8D3D - chains A and J of the 16 polymer chains in the assembly; structure by electron microscopy, 3.20 A resolution.

Chain A (and J):
Name: von Willebrand factor
Organism: Homo sapiens
Notes: chain J of this document is another copy of the same molecule, construct and numbering; everything in this record applies to it too
Reference sequence: P04275 (VWF_HUMAN); residue numbers follow UniProt; this construct covers 1-741, 743-1464
Chain sequence (1469 residues; each row starts with the number of its first residue; note: 1 number in that range is skipped by the numbering (no residue carries it; nothing is unmodelled there)):
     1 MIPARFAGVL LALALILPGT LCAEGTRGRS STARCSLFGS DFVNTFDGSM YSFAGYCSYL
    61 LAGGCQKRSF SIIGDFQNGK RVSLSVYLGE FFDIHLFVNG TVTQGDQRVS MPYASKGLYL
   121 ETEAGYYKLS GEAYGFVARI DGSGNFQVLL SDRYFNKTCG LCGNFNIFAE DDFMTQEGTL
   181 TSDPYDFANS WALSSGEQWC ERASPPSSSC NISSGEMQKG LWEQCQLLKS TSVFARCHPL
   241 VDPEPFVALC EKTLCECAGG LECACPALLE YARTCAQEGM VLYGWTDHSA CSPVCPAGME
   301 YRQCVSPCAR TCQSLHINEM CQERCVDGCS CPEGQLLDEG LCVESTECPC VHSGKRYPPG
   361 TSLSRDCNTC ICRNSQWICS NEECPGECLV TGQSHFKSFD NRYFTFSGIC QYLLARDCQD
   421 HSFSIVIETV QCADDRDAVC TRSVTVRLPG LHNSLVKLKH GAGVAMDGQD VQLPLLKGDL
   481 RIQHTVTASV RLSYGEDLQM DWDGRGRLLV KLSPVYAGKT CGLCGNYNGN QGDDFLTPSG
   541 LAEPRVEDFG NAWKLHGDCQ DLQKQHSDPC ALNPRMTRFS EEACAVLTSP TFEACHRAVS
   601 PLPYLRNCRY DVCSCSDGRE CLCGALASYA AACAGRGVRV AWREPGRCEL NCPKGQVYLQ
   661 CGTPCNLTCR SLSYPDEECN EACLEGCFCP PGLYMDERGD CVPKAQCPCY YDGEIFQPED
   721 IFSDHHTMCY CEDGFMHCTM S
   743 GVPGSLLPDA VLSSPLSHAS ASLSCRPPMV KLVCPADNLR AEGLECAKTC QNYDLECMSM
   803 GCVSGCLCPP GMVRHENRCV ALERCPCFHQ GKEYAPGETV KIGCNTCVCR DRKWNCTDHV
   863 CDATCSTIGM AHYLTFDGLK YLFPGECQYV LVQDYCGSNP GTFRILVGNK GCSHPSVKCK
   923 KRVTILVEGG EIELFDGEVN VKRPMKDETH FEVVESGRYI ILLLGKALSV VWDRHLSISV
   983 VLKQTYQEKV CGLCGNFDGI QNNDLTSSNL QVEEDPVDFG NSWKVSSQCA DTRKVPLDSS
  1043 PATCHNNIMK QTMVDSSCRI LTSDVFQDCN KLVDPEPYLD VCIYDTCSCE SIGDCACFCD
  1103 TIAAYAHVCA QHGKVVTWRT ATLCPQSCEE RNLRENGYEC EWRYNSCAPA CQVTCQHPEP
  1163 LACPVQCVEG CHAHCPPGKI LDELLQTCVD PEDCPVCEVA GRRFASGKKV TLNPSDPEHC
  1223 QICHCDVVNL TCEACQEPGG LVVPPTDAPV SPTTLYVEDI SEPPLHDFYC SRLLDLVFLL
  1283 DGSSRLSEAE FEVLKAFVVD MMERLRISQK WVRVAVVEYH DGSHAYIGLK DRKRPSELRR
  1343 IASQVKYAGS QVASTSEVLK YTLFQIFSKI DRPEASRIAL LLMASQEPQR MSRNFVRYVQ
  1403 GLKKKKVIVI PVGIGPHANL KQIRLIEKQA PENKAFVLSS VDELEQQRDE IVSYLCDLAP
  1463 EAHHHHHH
Disordered / not traced: 1-30, 211-216, 743-786, 804-808, 1199-1262, 1465-1470
Disulfides: Cys-35/Cys-162, Cys-57/Cys-200, Cys-65/Cys-159, Cys-210/Cys-255, Cys-225/Cys-250, Cys-237/Cys-275, Cys-257/Cys-263, Cys-265/Cys-291, Cys-295/Cys-329, Cys-304/Cys-325, Cys-308/Cys-321, Cys-312/Cys-348, Cys-331/Cys-342, Cys-350/Cys-372, Cys-367/Cys-384, Cys-370/Cys-379, Cys-388/Cys-524, Cys-410/Cys-559, Cys-418/Cys-521, Cys-432/Cys-440, Cys-570/Cys-613, Cys-584/Cys-608, Cys-595/Cys-633, Cys-615/Cys-621, Cys-623/Cys-648, Cys-652/Cys-687, Cys-661/Cys-683, Cys-665/Cys-679, Cys-669/Cys-707, Cys-689/Cys-701, Cys-709/Cys-731, Cys-729/Cys-738, Cys-788/Cys-799, Cys-792/Cys-827, Cys-810/Cys-821, Cys-829/Cys-851, Cys-846/Cys-863, Cys-849/Cys-858, Cys-867/Cys-996, Cys-889/Cys-1031, Cys-898/Cys-993, Cys-914/Cys-921, Cys-1046/Cys-1089, Cys-1060/Cys-1084, Cys-1071/Cys-1111, Cys-1091/Cys-1099, Cys-1101/Cys-1126, Cys-1130/Cys-1173, Cys-1149/Cys-1169, Cys-1153/Cys-1165, Cys-1177/Cys-1190, Cys-1272/Cys-1458
Glycans and other covalent adducts: N-acetylglucosamine (NAG) linked to Asn-99, Asn-156, Asn-666, Asn-857, Asn-1147
Sequence notes: engineered mutation Ala-761 (Ser in P04275), Ser-762 (Lys in P04275), Ala-763 (Arg in P04275); variant Ala-789 (Thr in P04275), Arg-852 (Gln in P04275), Ala-1381 (Thr in P04275); expression tag (1465-1470)
Metal / ion sites: Ca2+ site 1: Asp-47, Asn-164, Asn-166, Phe-168, Asp-171, Asp-172; Ca2+ site 2: Asp-400, Asn-526, Asn-528, Asn-530, Asp-533, Asp-534; Ca2+ site 3: Asp-879, Asn-998, Asp-1000, Ile-1002, Asn-1005, Asp-1006
Curated features (UniProtKB/Swiss-Prot):
  - region: Ser-764 to Glu-787 (Amino-terminal), Arg-826 to Asp-853 (CX)
  - glycosylation: Asn-99 (N-linked (GlcNAc...) asparagine), Asn-156 (N-linked (GlcNAc...) asparagine), Asn-211 (N-linked (GlcNAc...) asparagine), Asn-666 (N-linked (GlcNAc...) asparagine), Asn-857 (N-linked (GlcNAc...) asparagine), Asn-1147 (N-linked (GlcNAc...) asparagine), Asn-1231 (N-linked (GlcNAc...) asparagine), Thr-1248 (O-linked (GalNAc...) threonine), Thr-1255 (O-linked (GalNAc...) threonine), Thr-1256 (O-linked (GalNAc...) threonine), Ser-1263 (O-linked (GalNAc...) serine)
  - natural variant: Arg-273 (R273W: In VWD1 and VWD3), Trp-377 (W377C: In VWD3), Asn-528 (N528S: In VWD2), Gly-550 (G550R: In VWD2), Cys-788 (C788Y: In VWD2), Ala-789 (T789A: this construct carries the variant), Thr-791 (T791M: In VWD2), Arg-816 (R816W: In VWD2), Arg-852 (Q852R: this construct carries the variant), Arg-854 (R854Q: In VWD2), Cys-1060 (C1060R: In VWD2), Cys-1149 (C1149R: In VWD1), 15 further natural variant entries in UniProt
  - mutagenesis: Cys-1149 (C1149R: Reduced secretion and increased intracellular retention. Similar phenotype; when associated with S-1169), Cys-1169 (C1169S: Reduced secretion and increased intracellular retention. Similar phenotype; when associated with R-1149)
From the paper describing this entry:
  - self-association interface (contacts with another copy of this molecule); pairs are residue here / residue on that copy: Arg-202/Tyr-730 (cation-pi contact), Cys-1097/Cys-1097 (disulfide), Cys-1142/Cys-1142 (disulfide), Tyr-87, His-352
  - contacts within the chain: His-395/Asp-611 (salt bridge), His-817/Glu-835 (salt bridge)
  - conformationally variable residues (loop rearrangement): Gly-910 to Lys-923, Glu-1092 to Ala-1098
  - disease-associated variants - L1276P: decreased stability (proposed by the authors, not directly observed)

How chain A and chain J interact:
Pairs across the interface (307):
  Pro-112(A) with Gln-1030(J); Ala-1032(J)
  Ala-114(A) with Glu-888(J); Ala-1032(J), hydrophobic
  Tyr-119(A) with Glu-888(J), hydrogen bond (side chain-backbone); Asn-911(J)
  Glu-121(A) with Gln-1030(J); Cys-1031(J)
  Tyr-134(A) with Lys-920(J)
  Thr-311(A) with Ser-1029(J), hydrogen bond
  Gln-313(A) with Ser-1029(J)
  Ser-314(A) with Ser-1029(J)
  Leu-315(A) with Val-892(J), hydrophobic; Ser-1010(J); Ser-1024(J); Trp-1025(J), hydrophobic; Lys-1026(J)
  Ile-317(A) with Val-892(J), hydrophobic; Arg-906(J); Val-1027(J), hydrophobic
  Glu-319(A) with Arg-906(J), salt bridge
  Met-320(A) with Val-1027(J), hydrophobic
  Val-351(A) with Asn-1011(J), hydrogen bond (backbone-side chain)
  His-352(A) with Gln-1013(J); Val-1014(J); Glu-1015(J), salt bridge
  Ser-353(A) with Glu-1015(J), hydrogen bond (backbone-side chain); Asp-1020(J)
  Arg-365(A) with Gln-1013(J); Val-1014(J)
  Thr-369(A) with His-1322(J), hydrogen bond; Asp-1323(J); Gly-1324(J), hydrogen bond (side chain-backbone)
  Cys-370(A) with Gln-1013(J), hydrogen bond
  Ile-371(A) with His-1322(J); Ala-1350(J)
  Arg-373(A) with Tyr-1349(J); Ala-1350(J), hydrogen bond (side chain-backbone); Gly-1351(J), hydrogen bond (side chain-backbone)
  Ser-375(A) with Asn-1011(J)
  Gln-376(A) with Asn-1011(J); Leu-1012(J); Lys-1348(J)
  Trp-377(A) with Asn-1011(J), hydrogen bond (backbone-backbone); Leu-1012(J); Gln-1013(J)
  Ile-378(A) with His-1322(J); His-1326(J); Tyr-1328(J); Lys-1348(J); Tyr-1349(J)
  Cys-379(A) with Gln-1013(J), hydrogen bond; His-1322(J); His-1326(J), hydrogen bond (backbone-side chain)
  Ser-380(A) with His-1322(J); Gly-1324(J); Ser-1325(J); His-1326(J), hydrogen bond (backbone-backbone)
  Asn-381(A) with Ser-1325(J); His-1326(J); Ala-1327(J), hydrogen bond (side chain-backbone)
  Glu-382(A) with Gly-1324(J); Ser-1325(J), hydrogen bond (side chain-backbone); Glu-1359(J); Tyr-1363(J)
  Glu-383(A) with Gln-1367(J), hydrogen bond (backbone-side chain)
  Asp-400(A) with Asn-1004(J), hydrogen bond (backbone-side chain)
  Ile-409(A) with His-725(J), hydrogen bond (backbone-side chain)
  Cys-410(A) with His-725(J)
  Gln-411(A) with Met-800(J); Ser-801(J), hydrogen bond (side chain-backbone); Met-802(J)
  Leu-413(A) with Leu-797(J), hydrophobic
  Arg-416(A) with Asp-796(J), hydrogen bond (side chain-backbone); Leu-797(J); Glu-798(J), salt bridge
  Gln-419(A) with Lys-1371(J)
  Ser-424(A) with Glu-798(J), hydrogen bond
  Glu-428(A) with Met-802(J)
  Val-430(A) with Phe-722(J), hydrophobic; Ser-723(J)
  Gln-431(A) with Ile-721(J); Phe-722(J); Ser-723(J), hydrogen bond (backbone-backbone)
  Cys-432(A) with Ile-721(J)
  Arg-442(A) with Phe-722(J)
  Thr-445(A) with Ser-801(J)
  Arg-447(A) with Glu-798(J); Cys-799(J), hydrogen bond (side chain-backbone); Ser-801(J), hydrogen bond
  Lys-457(A) with Glu-714(J), salt bridge
  Lys-459(A) with Gly-713(J), hydrogen bond (side chain-backbone); Glu-714(J)
  His-460(A) with Glu-714(J), hydrogen bond (backbone-side chain); Ile-715(J), hydrogen bond (backbone-backbone); Phe-716(J)
  Gly-461(A) with Ile-715(J)
  Gln-469(A) with Val-471(J); Leu-475(J); Lys-477(J), hydrogen bond
  Asp-470(A) with Val-471(J); Gln-472(J), hydrogen bond (backbone-backbone)
  Val-471(A) with Gln-469(J); Asp-470(J); Gln-472(J)
  Gln-472(A) with Asp-470(J), hydrogen bond (backbone-backbone); Val-471(J); Gln-472(J)
  Leu-475(A) with Gln-469(J)
  Lys-477(A) with Gln-469(J)
  Arg-505(A) with Gln-717(J); Asp-720(J), salt bridge
  Pro-514(A) with Gln-1367(J)
  Gly-529(A) with Ile-1002(J); Asn-1004(J)
  Asn-530(A) with Gly-1001(J), hydrogen bond (side chain-backbone); Ile-1002(J); Gln-1003(J), hydrogen bond (side chain-backbone); Asn-1004(J)
  Gln-531(A) with Gln-1003(J); Asn-1004(J), hydrogen bond (backbone-side chain)
  Pro-538(A) with Lys-855(J), hydrogen bond (backbone-side chain)
  Ser-539(A) with Phe-830(J), hydrogen bond (side chain-backbone); Arg-854(J); Lys-855(J); Trp-856(J), hydrogen bond (backbone-backbone)
  Leu-541(A) with His-831(J); Cys-849(J), hydrophobic; Trp-856(J); Cys-858(J), hydrophobic
  Ala-542(A) with His-831(J)
  Glu-543(A) with His-831(J); Gln-832(J), hydrogen bond (side chain-backbone)
  Pro-544(A) with Lys-1073(J); Leu-1074(J)
  Asp-548(A) with Gln-832(J); Gly-833(J)
  Asn-551(A) with Gln-793(J)
  Ala-552(A) with Leu-797(J)
  Trp-553(A) with Leu-797(J), hydrophobic
  Lys-554(A) with Gln-793(J), hydrogen bond; Leu-797(J)
  Leu-555(A) with Asn-794(J), hydrogen bond (backbone-side chain); Leu-797(J), hydrophobic; Glu-798(J)
  His-556(A) with Met-800(J)
  Cys-559(A) with His-725(J)
  Glu-581(A) with Ser-1041(J), hydrogen bond
  Thr-588(A) with Leu-1039(J)
  Glu-593(A) with Lys-1036(J), salt bridge
  His-596(A) with Lys-1036(J)
  Arg-597(A) with Glu-1016(J); Asp-1020(J), salt bridge; Lys-1036(J)
  Ala-598(A) with Glu-1016(J)
  Val-599(A) with Glu-1016(J)
  Ser-600(A) with Glu-1016(J), hydrogen bond (backbone-side chain)
  Pro-601(A) with Leu-1039(J), hydrophobic
  Leu-602(A) with Leu-1039(J), hydrophobic
  Lys-654(A) with Arg-698(J)
  Arg-698(A) with Lys-654(J)
  Gly-713(A) with Lys-459(J), hydrogen bond (backbone-side chain)
  Glu-714(A) with Lys-457(J), salt bridge; Lys-459(J); His-460(J), hydrogen bond (side chain-backbone)
  Ile-715(A) with His-460(J), hydrogen bond (backbone-backbone); Gly-461(J)
  Phe-716(A) with His-460(J)
  Gln-717(A) with Arg-505(J)
  Asp-720(A) with Arg-505(J), salt bridge
  Ile-721(A) with Gln-431(J); Cys-432(J)
  Phe-722(A) with Val-430(J), hydrophobic; Gln-431(J); Arg-442(J)
  Ser-723(A) with Val-430(J); Gln-431(J), hydrogen bond (backbone-backbone)
  His-725(A) with Ile-409(J), hydrogen bond (side chain-backbone); Cys-410(J); Cys-559(J)
  Gln-793(A) with Asn-551(J); Lys-554(J), hydrogen bond
  Asn-794(A) with Leu-555(J), hydrogen bond (side chain-backbone)
  Asp-796(A) with Arg-416(J), hydrogen bond (backbone-side chain)
  Leu-797(A) with Leu-413(J), hydrophobic; Arg-416(J); Ala-552(J); Trp-553(J), hydrophobic; Lys-554(J); Leu-555(J), hydrophobic
  Glu-798(A) with Leu-413(J); Arg-416(J), salt bridge; Ser-424(J), hydrogen bond; Arg-447(J); Leu-555(J)
  Cys-799(A) with Arg-447(J), hydrogen bond (backbone-side chain)
  Met-800(A) with Gln-411(J); His-556(J)
  Ser-801(A) with Gln-411(J), hydrogen bond (backbone-side chain); Thr-445(J); Arg-447(J), hydrogen bond
  Met-802(A) with Gln-411(J); Glu-428(J)
  Phe-830(A) with Ser-539(J), hydrogen bond (backbone-side chain)
  His-831(A) with Leu-541(J); Ala-542(J); Glu-543(J)
  Gln-832(A) with Glu-543(J), hydrogen bond (backbone-side chain); Asp-548(J)
  Gly-833(A) with Asp-548(J)
  Cys-849(A) with Leu-541(J), hydrophobic
  Arg-854(A) with Ser-539(J)
  Lys-855(A) with Pro-538(J), hydrogen bond (side chain-backbone); Ser-539(J)
  Trp-856(A) with Ser-539(J), hydrogen bond (backbone-backbone); Leu-541(J)
  Cys-858(A) with Leu-541(J), hydrophobic
  Glu-888(A) with Ala-114(J); Tyr-119(J), hydrogen bond (backbone-side chain)
  Gln-890(A) with Met-320(J)
  Val-892(A) with Leu-315(J), hydrophobic; Ile-317(J), hydrophobic
  Arg-906(A) with Ile-317(J); Glu-319(J), salt bridge
  Asn-911(A) with Tyr-119(J)
  Lys-920(A) with Tyr-134(J)
  Gly-1001(A) with Asn-530(J), hydrogen bond (backbone-side chain)
  Ile-1002(A) with Gly-529(J); Asn-530(J)
  Gln-1003(A) with Asn-530(J), hydrogen bond (backbone-side chain); Gln-531(J)
  Asn-1004(A) with Asp-400(J), hydrogen bond (side chain-backbone); Gly-529(J); Asn-530(J); Gln-531(J), hydrogen bond (side chain-backbone)
  Ser-1010(A) with Leu-315(J)
  Asn-1011(A) with Val-351(J), hydrogen bond (side chain-backbone); Ser-375(J); Gln-376(J); Trp-377(J), hydrogen bond (backbone-backbone)
  Leu-1012(A) with Gln-376(J); Trp-377(J)
  Gln-1013(A) with His-352(J); Arg-365(J); Cys-370(J), hydrogen bond; Trp-377(J); Cys-379(J), hydrogen bond
  Val-1014(A) with His-352(J); Arg-365(J)
  Glu-1015(A) with His-352(J), salt bridge; Ser-353(J), hydrogen bond (side chain-backbone)
  Glu-1016(A) with Arg-597(J); Ala-598(J); Val-599(J); Ser-600(J), hydrogen bond (side chain-backbone)
  Asp-1020(A) with Ser-353(J); Arg-597(J), salt bridge
  Ser-1024(A) with Leu-315(J)
  Trp-1025(A) with Leu-315(J), hydrophobic
  Lys-1026(A) with Leu-315(J)
  Val-1027(A) with Ile-317(J), hydrophobic; Met-320(J), hydrophobic
  Ser-1029(A) with Thr-311(J), hydrogen bond; Ser-314(J)
  Gln-1030(A) with Pro-112(J); Glu-121(J)
  Cys-1031(A) with Glu-121(J)
  Ala-1032(A) with Pro-112(J)
  Lys-1036(A) with Glu-593(J), salt bridge; His-596(J); Arg-597(J)
  Leu-1039(A) with Thr-588(J); Pro-601(J), hydrophobic; Leu-602(J), hydrophobic
  Ser-1041(A) with Glu-581(J), hydrogen bond
  Lys-1073(A) with Pro-544(J)
  Leu-1074(A) with Pro-544(J)
  His-1322(A) with Thr-369(J), hydrogen bond; Ile-371(J); Ile-378(J); Cys-379(J); Ser-380(J)
  Asp-1323(A) with Thr-369(J)
  Gly-1324(A) with Thr-369(J), hydrogen bond (backbone-side chain); Ser-380(J); Glu-382(J)
  Ser-1325(A) with Ser-380(J); Asn-381(J); Glu-382(J), hydrogen bond (backbone-side chain)
  His-1326(A) with Ile-378(J); Cys-379(J), hydrogen bond (side chain-backbone); Ser-380(J), hydrogen bond (backbone-backbone); Asn-381(J)
  Ala-1327(A) with Asn-381(J), hydrogen bond (backbone-side chain)
  Tyr-1328(A) with Ile-378(J)
  Lys-1348(A) with Gln-376(J); Ile-378(J)
  Tyr-1349(A) with Arg-373(J); Ile-378(J)
  Ala-1350(A) with Ile-371(J); Arg-373(J), hydrogen bond (backbone-side chain)
  Gly-1351(A) with Arg-373(J), hydrogen bond (backbone-side chain)
  Glu-1359(A) with Glu-382(J)
  Tyr-1363(A) with Glu-382(J)
  Gln-1367(A) with Glu-383(J), hydrogen bond (side chain-backbone); Pro-514(J)
  Lys-1371(A) with Gln-419(J)
Interface residues without a listed pair, chain A (193 interface residues in all): Tyr-113, Thr-122, Ala-309, His-316, Gln-322, Leu-337, Gly-354, Asn-401, Val-426, Ala-433, Asp-434, Ser-443, Leu-455, Met-466, Val-515, Gly-532, Arg-545, Leu-605, Ser-616, Pro-653, Asn-680, Tyr-711, Asp-724, Val-842, Ile-844, Gln-895, Leu-908, Leu-928, Arg-945, Asn-1072, Glu-1320, Ser-1352, Phe-1366, Arg-1395
Interface residues without a listed pair, chain J (193 interface residues in all): Tyr-113, Thr-122, Ala-309, Gln-313, His-316, Gln-322, Leu-337, Gly-354, Asn-401, Val-426, Ala-433, Asp-434, Ser-443, Leu-455, Met-466, Val-515, Gly-532, Arg-545, Leu-605, Ser-616, Pro-653, Asn-680, Tyr-711, Asp-724, Val-842, Ile-844, Gln-890, Gln-895, Leu-908, Leu-928, Arg-945, Asn-1072, Glu-1320, Ser-1352, Phe-1366, Arg-1395

Overview:
Chain A and chain J each contribute 193 residues to their interface; the contacts include 79 hydrogen bonds
and 14 salt bridges. Among the polar pairs are Glu-319(A)/Arg-906(J), His-352(A)/Glu-1015(J) and
Arg-416(A)/Glu-798(J). The paper reports that L1276P of chain A reduces stability; conformational variability
at Gly-910(A) and Glu-1092(A).
Chain A and chain J are both von Willebrand factor (Homo sapiens); the structure, VWF tubule derived from
dimeric D1-A1, was determined by electron microscopy together with 8D3C from the same study.
